PDB entry 1KY5 | X-ray diffraction, 2.80 A resolution | chains A and B of the 4 polymer chains in the assembly

== Chain A ==
Protein: S-adenosylhomocysteine hydrolase
From: Rattus norvegicus
Notes: EC 3.3.1.1
UniProt: P10760 (SAHH_RAT); residue numbers follow UniProt; this construct covers 1-431
Chain sequence (431 residues; each row starts with the number of its first residue):
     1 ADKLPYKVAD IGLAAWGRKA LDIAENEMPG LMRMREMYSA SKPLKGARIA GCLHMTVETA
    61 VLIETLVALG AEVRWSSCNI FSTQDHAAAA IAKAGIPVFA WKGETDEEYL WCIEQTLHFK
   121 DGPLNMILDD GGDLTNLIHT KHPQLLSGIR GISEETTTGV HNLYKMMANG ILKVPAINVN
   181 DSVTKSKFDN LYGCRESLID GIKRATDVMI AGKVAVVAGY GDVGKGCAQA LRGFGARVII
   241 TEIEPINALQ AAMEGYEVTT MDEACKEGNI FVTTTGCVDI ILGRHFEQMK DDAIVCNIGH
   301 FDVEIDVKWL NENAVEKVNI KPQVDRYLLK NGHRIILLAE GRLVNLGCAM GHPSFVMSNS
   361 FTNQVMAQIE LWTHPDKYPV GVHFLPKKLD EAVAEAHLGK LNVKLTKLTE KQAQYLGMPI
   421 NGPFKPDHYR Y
Disordered / not traced: 1
Differences from the reference sequence: engineered mutation Glu244 (Asp in P10760)
Small-molecule neighbours:
  - 3'-oxo-adenosine (ADY): Leu53, His54, Thr56, Glu58, Thr59, Asp130, Glu155, Thr156, Lys185, Asp189, His300, Leu343, Leu346, Met350, Gly351, His352, Met357, Phe361
  - NADH (NAI; 1,4-dihydronicotinamide adenine dinucleotide), molecule 1: Thr156, Thr157, Thr158, Lys185, Asp189, Asn190, Cys194, Ala218, Gly219, Tyr220, Gly221, Asp222, Val223, Thr241, Glu242, Ile243, Glu244, Asn247, Thr274, Thr275, Gly276, Cys277, Ile280, Ile298, Gly299, His300, Leu343, Asn345, His352
  - NADH (NAI), molecule 2: Thr406, Leu408, Gln412, Lys425, Tyr429

== Chain B ==
Protein: S-adenosylhomocysteine hydrolase
From: Rattus norvegicus
Notes: EC 3.3.1.1
UniProt: P10760 (SAHH_RAT); residues 1001-1431 here correspond to UniProt positions 1-431 (UniProt number = residue number - 1000)
Chain sequence (431 residues; numbered 1001 to 1431; the number before each row is that of its first residue):
  1001 ADKLPYKVAD IGLAAWGRKA LDIAENEMPG LMRMREMYSA SKPLKGARIA GCLHMTVETA
  1061 VLIETLVALG AEVRWSSCNI FSTQDHAAAA IAKAGIPVFA WKGETDEEYL WCIEQTLHFK
  1121 DGPLNMILDD GGDLTNLIHT KHPQLLSGIR GISEETTTGV HNLYKMMANG ILKVPAINVN
  1181 DSVTKSKFDN LYGCRESLID GIKRATDVMI AGKVAVVAGY GDVGKGCAQA LRGFGARVII
  1241 TEIEPINALQ AAMEGYEVTT MDEACKEGNI FVTTTGCVDI ILGRHFEQMK DDAIVCNIGH
  1301 FDVEIDVKWL NENAVEKVNI KPQVDRYLLK NGHRIILLAE GRLVNLGCAM GHPSFVMSNS
  1361 FTNQVMAQIE LWTHPDKYPV GVHFLPKKLD EAVAEAHLGK LNVKLTKLTE KQAQYLGMPI
  1421 NGPFKPDHYR Y
Disordered / not traced: 1001
Differences from the reference sequence: engineered mutation Glu1244 (Asp244 in P10760)
Small-molecule neighbours:
  - 3'-oxo-adenosine (ADY): Leu1053, His1054, Thr1056, Glu1058, Thr1059, Asp1130, Glu1155, Thr1156, Lys1185, Asp1189, His1300, Leu1343, Leu1346, Met1350, Gly1351, His1352, Met1357, Phe1361
  - NADH (NAI; 1,4-dihydronicotinamide adenine dinucleotide), molecule 1: Thr1156, Thr1157, Thr1158, Lys1185, Asp1189, Asn1190, Cys1194, Ala1218, Gly1219, Tyr1220, Gly1221, Asp1222, Val1223, Gly1224, Thr1241, Glu1242, Ile1243, Glu1244, Asn1247, Thr1274, Thr1275, Gly1276, Cys1277, Ile1280, Ile1298, Gly1299, His1300, Leu1343, Asn1345, His1352
  - NADH (NAI), molecule 2: Thr1406, Leu1408, Gln1412, Lys1425, Tyr1429

== How chain A and chain B interact ==
Pairs across the interface (129):
  His161(A) with Leu1416(B), hydrogen bond (side chain-backbone); Met1418(B)
  Tyr164(A) with His1428(B)
  Lys165(A) with Tyr1415(B); Leu1416(B)
  Asp181(A) with His1428(B); Arg1430(B), hydrogen bond (backbone-side chain)
  Val183(A) with Arg1430(B)
  Thr184(A) with Ile1246(B)
  Ser186(A) with Arg1430(B)
  Lys187(A) with Arg1430(B); Tyr1431(B), hydrogen bond (side chain-backbone)
  Phe188(A) with Leu1249(B), hydrophobic; Gln1250(B); Met1253(B), hydrophobic
  Tyr192(A) with Gln1250(B); Met1253(B), hydrophobic; Glu1254(B), hydrogen bond
  Arg195(A) with Met1253(B), hydrogen bond (side chain-backbone); Glu1254(B), salt bridge
  Gly221(A) with Tyr1429(B)
  Lys225(A) with Tyr1431(B)
  Glu242(A) with Leu1405(B); Thr1406(B), hydrogen bond (backbone-backbone)
  Ile243(A) with Leu1405(B); Thr1406(B); Leu1408(B), hydrophobic; Phe1424(B), hydrophobic
  Glu244(A) with Glu1391(B); Leu1405(B); Phe1424(B); Lys1425(B)
  Pro245(A) with Glu1391(B); Glu1395(B); Leu1398(B); Leu1405(B), hydrophobic
  Ile246(A) with Val1183(B), hydrophobic; Thr1184(B); Ala1394(B), hydrophobic; Tyr1431(B), hydrophobic
  Asn247(A) with Lys1425(B); Tyr1429(B), hydrogen bond; Tyr1431(B)
  Ala248(A) with Leu1405(B), hydrophobic
  Leu249(A) with Phe1188(B), hydrophobic; Asn1359(B); Ala1394(B), hydrophobic; Leu1398(B), hydrophobic; Leu1401(B), hydrophobic
  Gln250(A) with Phe1188(B); Tyr1192(B); Tyr1431(B)
  Ala252(A) with Leu1401(B), hydrophobic; Val1403(B), hydrophobic
  Met253(A) with Phe1188(B), hydrophobic; Tyr1192(B), hydrophobic; Arg1195(B), hydrogen bond (backbone-side chain); Phe1355(B), hydrophobic
  Glu254(A) with Tyr1192(B), hydrogen bond; Arg1195(B), salt bridge
  Val258(A) with Val1403(B), hydrophobic; Lys1404(B), hydrogen bond (backbone-backbone)
  Thr259(A) with Lys1404(B)
  Thr260(A) with Leu1405(B)
  Gly276(A) with Tyr1415(B); Leu1416(B)
  Cys277(A) with Gln1412(B); Tyr1415(B), hydrophobic; Leu1416(B), hydrophobic
  Val278(A) with Gln1412(B); Tyr1415(B), hydrophobic
  Asp279(A) with Lys1411(B), salt bridge; Gln1412(B)
  Val303(A) with Tyr1415(B)
  Asn359(A) with Leu1249(B)
  Phe384(A) with His1428(B)
  Glu391(A) with Glu1244(B)
  Ala394(A) with Ile1246(B), hydrophobic; Leu1249(B), hydrophobic
  Glu395(A) with Pro1245(B)
  Leu398(A) with Pro1245(B); Leu1249(B), hydrophobic
  Leu401(A) with Leu1249(B), hydrophobic; Ala1252(B), hydrophobic
  Val403(A) with Ala1248(B), hydrophobic; Ala1252(B), hydrophobic; Val1258(B), hydrophobic
  Lys404(A) with Val1258(B), hydrogen bond (backbone-backbone); Thr1259(B)
  Leu405(A) with Glu1242(B); Ile1243(B); Glu1244(B); Pro1245(B), hydrophobic; Ala1248(B), hydrophobic
  Thr406(A) with Glu1242(B), hydrogen bond (backbone-backbone); Ile1243(B)
  Leu408(A) with Ile1243(B), hydrophobic
  Lys411(A) with Asp1279(B), salt bridge
  Gln412(A) with Cys1277(B); Val1278(B); Asp1279(B)
  Tyr415(A) with Lys1165(B); Gly1276(B); Val1278(B), hydrophobic; Val1303(B)
  Leu416(A) with His1161(B), hydrogen bond (backbone-side chain); Lys1165(B); Cys1277(B), hydrophobic
  Met418(A) with His1161(B)
  Phe424(A) with Ile1243(B), hydrophobic; Glu1244(B)
  Lys425(A) with Glu1244(B)
  His428(A) with Tyr1164(B), hydrogen bond; Asp1181(B); Phe1384(B)
  Tyr429(A) with Asn1247(B), hydrogen bond; Arg1430(B)
  Arg430(A) with Asp1181(B), hydrogen bond (side chain-backbone); Val1183(B); Ser1186(B); Lys1187(B); Tyr1429(B); Arg1430(B), hydrogen bond (backbone-side chain)
  Tyr431(A) with Lys1187(B), hydrogen bond (backbone-side chain); Glu1244(B); Ile1246(B), hydrophobic; Asn1247(B); Gln1250(B); Tyr1431(B)
Other interface residues (no listed pair), chain A (64 interface residues in all): Asn178, Ser182, Thr241, Phe355, Val356, His397, Asn402, Lys407
Other interface residues (no listed pair), chain B (63 interface residues in all): Asn1178, Ser1182, Gly1221, Lys1225, Thr1241, Thr1260, Val1356, His1397, Asn1402

== In short ==
The interface between chain A and chain B involves 64 residues on one side and 63 on the other; the contacts
include 18 hydrogen bonds and 4 salt bridges. Polar pairs include Arg195(A)-Glu1254(B), Glu254(A)-Arg1195(B)
and Asp279(A)-Lys1411(B). NADH is bound between chain A and chain B.
Chain A and chain B are both S-adenosylhomocysteine hydrolase (Rattus norvegicus); the structure, D244E mutant
S-Adenosylhomocysteine hydrolase refined with noncrystallographic restraints, was determined by X-ray
diffraction (same publication as 1KY4).
